PDB entry 7Y6N | electron microscopy, 4.40 A resolution (low resolution: residue-level contacts below are approximate; hydrogen-bond / salt-bridge calls are withheld) | chains A and H of the 3 polymer chains in the assembly

== Chain A ==
Name: Spike glycoprotein
Source organism: Severe acute respiratory syndrome coronavirus 2
UniProtKB: P0DTC2 (SPIKE_SARS2); numbering as in UniProt (aligned over 1-1208)
Sequence (1278 residues; each row starts with the number of its first residue):
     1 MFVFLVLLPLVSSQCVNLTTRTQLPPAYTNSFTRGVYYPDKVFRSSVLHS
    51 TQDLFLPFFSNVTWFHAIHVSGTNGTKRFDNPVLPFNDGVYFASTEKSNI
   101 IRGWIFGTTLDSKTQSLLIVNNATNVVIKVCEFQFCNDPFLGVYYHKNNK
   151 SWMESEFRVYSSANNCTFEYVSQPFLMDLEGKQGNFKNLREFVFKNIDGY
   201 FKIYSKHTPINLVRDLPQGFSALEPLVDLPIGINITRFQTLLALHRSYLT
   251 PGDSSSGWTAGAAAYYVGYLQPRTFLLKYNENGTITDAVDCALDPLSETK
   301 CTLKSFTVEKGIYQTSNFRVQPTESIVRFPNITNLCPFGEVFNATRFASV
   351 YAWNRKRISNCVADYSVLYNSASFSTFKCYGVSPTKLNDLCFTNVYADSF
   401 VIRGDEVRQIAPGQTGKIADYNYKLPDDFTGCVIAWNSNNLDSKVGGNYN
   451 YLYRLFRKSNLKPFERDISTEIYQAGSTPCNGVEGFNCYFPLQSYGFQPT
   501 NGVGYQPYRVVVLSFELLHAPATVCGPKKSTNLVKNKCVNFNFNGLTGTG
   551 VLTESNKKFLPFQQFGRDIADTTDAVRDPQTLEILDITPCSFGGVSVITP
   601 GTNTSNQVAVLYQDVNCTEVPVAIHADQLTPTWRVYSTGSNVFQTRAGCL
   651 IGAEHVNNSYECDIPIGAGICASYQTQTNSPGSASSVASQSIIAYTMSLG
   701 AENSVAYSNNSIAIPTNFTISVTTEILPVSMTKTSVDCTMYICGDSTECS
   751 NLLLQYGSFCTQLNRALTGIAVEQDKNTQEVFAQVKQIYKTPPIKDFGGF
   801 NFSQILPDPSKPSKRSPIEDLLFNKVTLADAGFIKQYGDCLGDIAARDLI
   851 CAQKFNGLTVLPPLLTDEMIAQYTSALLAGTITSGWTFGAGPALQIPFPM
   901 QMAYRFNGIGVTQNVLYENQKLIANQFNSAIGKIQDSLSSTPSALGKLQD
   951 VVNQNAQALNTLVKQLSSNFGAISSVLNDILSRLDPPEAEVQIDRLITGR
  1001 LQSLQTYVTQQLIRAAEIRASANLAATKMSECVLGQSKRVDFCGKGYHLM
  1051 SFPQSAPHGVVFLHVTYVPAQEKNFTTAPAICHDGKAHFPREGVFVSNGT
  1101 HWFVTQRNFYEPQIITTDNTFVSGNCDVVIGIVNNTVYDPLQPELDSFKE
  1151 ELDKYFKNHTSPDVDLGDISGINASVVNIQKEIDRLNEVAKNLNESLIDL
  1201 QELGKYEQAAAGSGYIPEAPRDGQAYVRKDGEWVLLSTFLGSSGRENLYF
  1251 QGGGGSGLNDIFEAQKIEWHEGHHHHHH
Disordered / not traced: 1-330, 529-1278
Differences from the reference sequence: engineered mutation Gly682 (Arg in P0DTC2), Ser683 (Arg in P0DTC2), Ser685 (Arg in P0DTC2), Pro817 (Phe in P0DTC2), Pro892 (Ala in P0DTC2), Pro899 (Ala in P0DTC2), Pro942 (Ala in P0DTC2), Pro986 (Lys in P0DTC2), Pro987 (Val in P0DTC2); expression tag (1209-1278)
Curated features (UniProtKB/Swiss-Prot):
  - region: Asn280 to Cys301 (Putative superantigen), Arg403 to Asp405 (Integrin-binding motif), Asn448 to Phe456 (Immunodominant HLA epitope recognized by the CD8+), Pro681, Ala684 (Putative superantigen), Ser816 to Tyr837 (Fusion peptide 1), Lys835 to Phe855 (Fusion peptide 2), Asp1163 to Glu1202 (Heptad repeat 2)
  - site: Arg815, Ser816 (Cleavage)
  - glycosylation: Asn17 (N-linked (GlcNAc...) (complex) asparagine), Asn61 (N-linked (GlcNAc...) (hybrid) asparagine), Asn74 (N-linked (GlcNAc...) (complex) asparagine), Asn122 (N-linked (GlcNAc...) (hybrid) asparagine), Asn149 (N-linked (GlcNAc...) (complex) asparagine), Asn165 (N-linked (GlcNAc...) (complex) asparagine), Asn234 (N-linked (GlcNAc...) (high mannose) asparagine), Asn282 (N-linked (GlcNAc...) (complex) asparagine), Thr323 (O-linked (GalNAc) threonine), Ser325 (O-linked (HexNAc...) serine), Asn331 (N-linked (GlcNAc...) (complex) asparagine), Asn343 (N-linked (GlcNAc...) (complex) asparagine), Asn603 (N-linked (GlcNAc...) (hybrid) asparagine), Asn616 (N-linked (GlcNAc...) (complex) asparagine), Asn657 (N-linked (GlcNAc...) (complex) asparagine), Thr676 (O-linked (GlcNAc...) threonine), Thr678 (O-linked (GlcNAc...) threonine), Asn709 (N-linked (GlcNAc...) (high mannose) asparagine), Asn717 (N-linked (GlcNAc...) (hybrid) asparagine), Asn801 (N-linked (GlcNAc...) (hybrid) asparagine) and 6 more in UniProt
  - natural variant: Leu5 (L5F: In strain: Iota/B.1.526), Ser13 (S13I: In strain: Epsilon/B.1.427/B.1.429), Leu18 (L18F: In strain: Beta/B.1.351, Gamma/P.1 and 1 more), Thr19 (T19I: In strain: Omicron/BQ.1.1, Omicron/XBB.1.5 and 1 more; T19R: In strain: Delta/B.1.617.2, Omicron/BA.2 and 4 more), Thr20 (T20N: In strain: Gamma/P.1), Leu24 to Ala27 (sequence variant, change not given here; In strain: Omicron/BA.2, Omicron/BA.2.12.1 and 6 more), Pro26 (P26S: In strain: Gamma/P.1), Gln52 (Q52H: In strain: Omicron/EG.5.1), Ala67 (A67V: In strain: Eta/B.1.525, Omicron/BA.1), His69 to Val70 (deletion: In strain: Alpha/B.1.1.7, Eta/B.1.525 and 5 more), Gly75 (G75V: In strain: Lambda/C.37), Thr76 (T76I: In strain: Lambda/C.37), 82 further natural variant entries in UniProt
  - mutagenesis: His69 to Val70 (Increased incorporation of cleaved spike into virions), Asn121 (N121Q: Partial loss of biliverdin affinity), Arg190 (R190K: Partial loss of biliverdin affinity), Asn234 (N234Q: Increased resistance to neutralizing antibodies), Asn331 (N331Q: Reduced viral infectivity), Asn343 (N343Q: Reduced viral infectivity), Leu452 (L452R: Increased resistance to neutralizing antibodies. Decreases HLA binding to NF9 epitope. Increased binding affinity to human ACE2), Tyr453 (Y453F: Decreased HLA binding to NF9 epitope. Increased binding affinity to human ACE2), Ala475 (A475V: Increased resistance to neutralizing antibodies), Val483 (V483A: Increased resistance to neutralizing antibodies), Glu484 (E484D: Increased replication in human TMEM106B overexpressing cells), Phe490 (F490L: Increased resistance to neutralizing antibodies and human covalescent sera neutralization), 12 further mutagenesis entries in UniProt
Disulfide bonds: Cys336-Cys361, Cys379-Cys432, Cys391-Cys525, Cys480-Cys488
Glycans and other covalent adducts: N-acetylglucosamine (NAG) linked to Asn343

== Chain H ==
Name: Ab803 heavy chain
Source organism: Homo sapiens
Sequence (264 residues; row label = number of the first residue in the row; numbers below 1 keep their minus sign (Met-24 is residue -24)):
   -24 MDPKGSLSWRILLFLSLAFELSYGLEVQLVESGGGLVQPGRSLRVSCAAS
    26 GFTFDDYAMHWVRQTPRKGLEWVAGISRNSAAIAYADSVKGRFTISRDNA
    76 KNSVFLQMNGLRADDTALYYCVKSPRYGWGSPDYSFDFWGRGTLVTVSAS
   126 TKGPSVFPLAPSSKSTSGGTAALGCLVKDYFPEPVTVSWNSGALTSGVHT
   176 FPAVLQSSGLYSLSSVVTVPSSSLGTQTYICNVNHKPSNTKVDKKVEPKS
   226 CENLYFQGHHHHHH
Disordered / not traced: -24 to 1, 124-239
Disulfide bonds: Cys22-Cys96

== How chain A and chain H interact ==
Contacting residue pairs - 16 pairs, chain A then chain H:
  Phe456(A) - Arg101(H)
  Ala475(A) - Gly105(H)
  Ala475(A) - Ser106(H)
  Gly485(A) - Ala56(H)
  Phe486(A) - Ile51(H)
  Phe486(A) - Ala56(H)
  Phe486(A) - Ala57(H)
  Phe486(A) - Asp108(H)
  Phe486(A) - Tyr109(H)
  Asn487(A) - Asp108(H)
  Asn487(A) - Tyr109(H)
  Tyr489(A) - Arg101(H)
  Tyr489(A) - Ser106(H)
  Tyr489(A) - Pro107(H)
  Tyr489(A) - Asp108(H)
  Gln493(A) - Asp30(H)
Other interface residues (no listed pair), chain H (11 interface residues in all): Ser52

== Overview ==
7 residues of chain A and 11 residues of chain H are in contact. N-acetylglucosamine is covalently linked to
Asn343(A). UniProt lists 24 mutagenesis sites on chain A.
Here chain A is Spike glycoprotein (Severe acute respiratory syndrome coronavirus 2) and chain H is Ab803
heavy chain (Homo sapiens). Entry 7Y6N (The SARS-CoV-2 receptor binding domain bound with the Fab fragment of
a human neutralizing antibody Ab803) was determined by electron microscopy (same publication as 7Y6L, 7X93,
7X94, 7X95 and 7X96).
